Entry 4RAC (X-ray diffraction, 2.05 A resolution); this record covers chains A and B of the 4 polymer chains in the assembly.

Chain A (and B):
Protein: Hypoxanthine-guanine phosphoribosyltransferase
Organism: Homo sapiens
Notes: EC 2.4.2.8; chain B of this document is another copy of the same molecule, construct and numbering; everything in this record applies to it too
UniProtKB: P00492 (HPRT_HUMAN); residues 1-217 here correspond to UniProt positions 2-218 (UniProt number = residue number + 1)
Sequence (217 residues; row label = number of the first residue in the row):
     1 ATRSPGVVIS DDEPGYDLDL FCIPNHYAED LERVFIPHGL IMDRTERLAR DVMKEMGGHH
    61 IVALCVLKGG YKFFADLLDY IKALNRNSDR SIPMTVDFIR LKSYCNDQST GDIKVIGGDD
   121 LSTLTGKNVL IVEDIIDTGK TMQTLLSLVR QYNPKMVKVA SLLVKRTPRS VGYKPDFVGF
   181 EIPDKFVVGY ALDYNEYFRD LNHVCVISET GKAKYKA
Unresolved in the structure: 1-3, 103-112 (chain B: 1-3, 89-90, 104-111, 117-119, 217)
Metal / ion sites: Mg2+ site 1: Glu133, Asp134; Mg2+ site 2: Asp193 (together with 3L4)
Residues lining bound ligands: 3L4 ([(2-{[2-(2-amino-6-oxo-1,6-dihydro-9H-purin-9-yl)ethyl][(E)-2-phosphonoethenyl]amino}ethoxy)methyl]phosphonic acid): Leu67, Lys68, Gly69, Arg100, Leu101, Asp134, Ile135, Ile136, Asp137, Thr138, Gly139, Lys140, Thr141, Lys165, Lys185, Phe186, Val187, Leu192, Asp193, Arg199
UniProt features mapped onto this chain:
  - active site: Asp137 (Proton acceptor)
  - binding site (GMP): Lys68, Glu133 to Thr141, Lys165, Lys185 to Val187, Asp193
  - binding site (Mg(2+)): Asp193
  - modified residue: Ala1 (N-acetylalanine), Lys102 (N6-acetyllysine), Thr141 (Phosphothreonine)
  - cross-link: Lys114 (Glycyl lysine isopeptide (Lys-Gly) (interchain with G-Cter in SUMO1))

How chain A and chain B interact:
Pairs across the interface (37):
  Ser4(A) with Leu20(B)
  Gly6(A) with Leu20(B)
  Val7(A) with Tyr16(B), hydrophobic; Leu20(B), hydrophobic
  Tyr16(A) with Val7(B), hydrophobic; Leu40(B)
  Leu18(A) with Arg47(B)
  Asp19(A) with Arg47(B), hydrogen bond (backbone-side chain)
  Leu20(A) with Gly6(B); Val7(B); Arg44(B), hydrogen bond (backbone-side chain); Arg47(B)
  Phe21(A) with Leu40(B), hydrophobic; Asp43(B); Arg47(B), hydrogen bond (backbone-side chain)
  Cys22(A) with Glu46(B); Arg47(B); Arg50(B)
  Pro37(A) with Asp43(B)
  His38(A) with Asp43(B), hydrogen bond (backbone-side chain)
  Gly39(A) with Gly39(B); Asp43(B), hydrogen bond (backbone-side chain)
  Leu40(A) with Tyr16(B)
  Asp43(A) with Phe21(B); Pro37(B); His38(B), hydrogen bond (side chain-backbone); Gly39(B), hydrogen bond (side chain-backbone); His203(B), salt bridge
  Arg44(A) with Leu20(B), hydrogen bond (side chain-backbone)
  Glu46(A) with Cys22(B)
  Arg47(A) with Asp19(B), hydrogen bond (side chain-backbone); Leu20(B); Phe21(B), hydrogen bond (side chain-backbone); Cys22(B)
  Arg50(A) with Cys22(B); Ile23(B)
  His203(A) with Asp43(B)
Interface residues without a listed pair, chain A (20 interface residues in all): Ile23
Interface residues without a listed pair, chain B (19 interface residues in all): Leu18

Overview:
The interface between chain A and chain B involves 20 residues on one side and 19 on the other; the contacts
include 10 hydrogen bonds and 1 salt bridge. Among the polar pairs are Asp43(A)-His203(B), Asp19(A)-Arg47(B)
and Leu20(A)-Arg44(B). Bound to chain A: compound 3L4.
Both chains are Hypoxanthine-guanine phosphoribosyltransferase (Homo sapiens). Entry 4RAC (Aza-acyclic
nucleoside phosphonates containing a second phosphonate group as inhibitors of the human, Plasmodium
falciparum and ...) was determined by X-ray diffraction, deposited together with 4RAB, 4RAD, 4RAN, 4RAO and
4RAQ.
